PDB entry 8TID | electron microscopy, 3.60 A resolution | chains P and Q of the 30 polymer chains in the assembly

Chain P:
Molecule: DUF4201 domain-containing protein
Organism: Tetrahymena thermophila
Reference sequence: I7M6D6 (I7M6D6_TETTS); numbering as in UniProt (aligned over 1-794)
Sequence (794 residues; row label = number of the first residue in the row):
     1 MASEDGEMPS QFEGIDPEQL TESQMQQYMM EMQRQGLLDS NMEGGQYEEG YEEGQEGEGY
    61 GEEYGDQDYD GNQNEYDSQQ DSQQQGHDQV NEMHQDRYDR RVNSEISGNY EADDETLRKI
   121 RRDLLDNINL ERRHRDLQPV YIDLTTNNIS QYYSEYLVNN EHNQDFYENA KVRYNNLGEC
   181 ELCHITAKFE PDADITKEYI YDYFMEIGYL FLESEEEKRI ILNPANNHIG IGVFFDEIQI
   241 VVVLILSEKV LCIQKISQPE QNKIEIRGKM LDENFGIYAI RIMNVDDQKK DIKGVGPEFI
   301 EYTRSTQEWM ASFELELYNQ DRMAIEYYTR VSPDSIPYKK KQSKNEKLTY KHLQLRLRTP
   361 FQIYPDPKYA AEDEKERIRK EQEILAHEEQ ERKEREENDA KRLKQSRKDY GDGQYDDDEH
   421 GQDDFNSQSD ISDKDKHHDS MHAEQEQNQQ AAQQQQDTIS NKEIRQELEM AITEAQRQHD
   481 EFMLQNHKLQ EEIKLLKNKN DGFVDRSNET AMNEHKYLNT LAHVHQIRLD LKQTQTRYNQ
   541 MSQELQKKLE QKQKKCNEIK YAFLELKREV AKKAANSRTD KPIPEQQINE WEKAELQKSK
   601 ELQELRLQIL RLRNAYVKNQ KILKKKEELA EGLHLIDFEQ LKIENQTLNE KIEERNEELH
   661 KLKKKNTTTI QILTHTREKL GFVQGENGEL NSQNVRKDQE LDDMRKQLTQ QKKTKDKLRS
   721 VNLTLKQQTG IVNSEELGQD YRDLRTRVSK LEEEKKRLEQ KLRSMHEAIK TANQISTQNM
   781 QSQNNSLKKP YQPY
Unresolved in the structure: 1-103, 409-441, 730-739, 778-794

Chain Q:
Molecule: Calmodulin 7-2
Organism: Tetrahymena thermophila
Reference sequence: I7MDA9 (I7MDA9_TETTS); residue numbers follow UniProt; this construct covers 1-202
Sequence (202 residues; numbered 1 to 202; the number before each row is that of its first residue):
     1 MDNTGKLEKQ LVTLNDGLPK KPAKEIIEEL KHHLYQDFQK FFSEEKKQQY QNNFALFDRD
    61 NDKYINLSEL KELLTSVNIT FPDDELEELY NEFCLTSPEA DGINEDAVFI IVSKKIRDND
   121 KDEQLTQAFK LVEKAVNDEL AKTPNETKEQ EGYIRVEQFK ELLMTLGNRW SEEQANEFLK
   181 DINPKSDERI NYLDVVKKLM KR

How chain P and chain Q interact:
Pairs across the interface (181):
  Asp-165(P) / Lys-20(Q)  hydrogen bond (side chain-backbone)
  Asp-165(P) / Lys-21(Q)  hydrogen bond (side chain-backbone)
  Glu-168(P) / Asp-16(Q)
  Glu-168(P) / Gly-17(Q)
  Glu-168(P) / Pro-19(Q)
  Asn-169(P) / Lys-21(Q)  hydrogen bond
  Asn-169(P) / Glu-29(Q)  hydrogen bond
  Lys-171(P) / Asp-16(Q)  hydrogen bond (side chain-backbone)
  Arg-173(P) / His-33(Q)
  Asn-176(P) / Leu-14(Q)
  Asn-176(P) / Asp-16(Q)  hydrogen bond
  Leu-177(P) / Leu-14(Q)  hydrophobic
  Gly-178(P) / Val-12(Q)
  Gly-178(P) / Thr-13(Q)
  Gly-178(P) / Leu-14(Q)
  Gly-178(P) / Asp-16(Q)
  Glu-179(P) / Thr-13(Q)  hydrogen bond (backbone-backbone)
  Glu-179(P) / Asn-15(Q)  hydrogen bond
  Ala-225(P) / Gln-10(Q)
  Asn-227(P) / Gln-10(Q)  hydrogen bond
  Glu-248(P) / Gln-10(Q)
  Glu-248(P) / Val-12(Q)
  Lys-249(P) / Val-12(Q)
  Val-250(P) / Gln-10(Q)
  Val-250(P) / Val-12(Q)
  Ser-257(P) / Glu-161(Q)
  Ser-257(P) / Met-164(Q)
  Gln-258(P) / Glu-161(Q)  hydrogen bond (backbone-side chain)
  Gln-258(P) / Met-164(Q)
  Pro-259(P) / Glu-161(Q)
  Glu-260(P) / Glu-157(Q)
  Glu-260(P) / Glu-161(Q)
  Gln-261(P) / Glu-161(Q)
  Gln-261(P) / Leu-162(Q)  hydrogen bond (backbone-backbone)
  Asn-262(P) / Val-156(Q)
  Asn-262(P) / Glu-157(Q)
  Asn-262(P) / Gln-158(Q)  hydrogen bond (side chain-backbone)
  Asn-262(P) / Phe-159(Q)  hydrogen bond (backbone-backbone)
  Asn-262(P) / Lys-160(Q)  hydrogen bond (backbone-backbone)
  Asn-262(P) / Glu-161(Q)  hydrogen bond (backbone-backbone)
  Asn-262(P) / Leu-162(Q)
  Lys-263(P) / Glu-157(Q)  hydrogen bond (backbone-backbone)
  Lys-263(P) / Lys-160(Q)
  Lys-263(P) / Glu-161(Q)
  Ile-264(P) / Lys-160(Q)  hydrogen bond (backbone-side chain)
  Ile-264(P) / Glu-161(Q)
  Ile-264(P) / Leu-163(Q)  hydrophobic
  Ile-264(P) / Glu-172(Q)
  Ile-264(P) / Ala-175(Q)  hydrophobic
  Glu-265(P) / Glu-172(Q)  hydrogen bond (backbone-side chain)
  Ile-266(P) / Glu-172(Q)  hydrogen bond (backbone-side chain)
  Leu-271(P) / Gln-10(Q)
  Asp-272(P) / Glu-8(Q)
  Asp-272(P) / Lys-9(Q)
  Asp-272(P) / Gln-10(Q)  hydrogen bond (side chain-backbone)
  Glu-273(P) / Lys-6(Q)
  Glu-273(P) / Leu-7(Q)  hydrogen bond (side chain-backbone)
  Glu-273(P) / Glu-8(Q)
  Asn-274(P) / Leu-7(Q)  hydrogen bond (side chain-backbone)
  Asn-274(P) / Glu-8(Q)
  Asn-274(P) / Lys-9(Q)
  Phe-275(P) / Lys-9(Q)
  Phe-275(P) / Gln-10(Q)
  Phe-275(P) / Leu-11(Q)  hydrophobic
  Ile-280(P) / Glu-173(Q)
  Ile-280(P) / Asn-176(Q)  hydrogen bond (backbone-side chain)
  Arg-281(P) / Glu-173(Q)
  Ile-282(P) / Ser-171(Q)
  Ile-282(P) / Glu-173(Q)
  Ile-282(P) / Gln-174(Q)
  Met-283(P) / Gln-174(Q)  hydrogen bond (backbone-side chain)
  Asp-286(P) / Arg-117(Q)
  Asp-286(P) / Asn-168(Q)  hydrogen bond
  Ile-292(P) / Trp-170(Q)
  Ile-292(P) / Gln-174(Q)
  Lys-293(P) / Glu-173(Q)
  Lys-293(P) / Gln-174(Q)
  Lys-293(P) / Ala-175(Q)  hydrogen bond (side chain-backbone)
  Lys-293(P) / Asn-176(Q)  hydrogen bond (side chain-backbone)
  Lys-293(P) / Glu-177(Q)
  Lys-293(P) / Phe-178(Q)
  Lys-293(P) / Leu-179(Q)
  Gly-294(P) / Glu-173(Q)  hydrogen bond (backbone-backbone)
  Gly-294(P) / Asn-176(Q)
  Gly-294(P) / Glu-177(Q)  hydrogen bond (backbone-backbone)
  Val-295(P) / Asn-176(Q)
  Val-295(P) / Glu-177(Q)
  Val-295(P) / Lys-180(Q)
  Gly-296(P) / Lys-180(Q)
  Glu-298(P) / Lys-180(Q)  salt bridge
  Phe-299(P) / Lys-180(Q)
  Arg-304(P) / Leu-7(Q)
  Ala-311(P) / Lys-160(Q)  hydrogen bond (backbone-side chain)
  Ala-311(P) / Glu-172(Q)
  Ser-312(P) / Val-156(Q)
  Ser-312(P) / Glu-157(Q)  hydrogen bond
  Ser-312(P) / Lys-160(Q)
  Phe-313(P) / Val-156(Q)
  Phe-313(P) / Lys-160(Q)
  Phe-313(P) / Glu-172(Q)
  Phe-313(P) / Ala-175(Q)
  Phe-313(P) / Asn-176(Q)
  Phe-313(P) / Leu-179(Q)  hydrophobic
  Glu-314(P) / Ile-154(Q)
  Glu-314(P) / Arg-155(Q)
  Glu-314(P) / Val-156(Q)  hydrogen bond (side chain-backbone)
  Glu-314(P) / Phe-159(Q)
  Glu-314(P) / Ala-175(Q)
  Glu-314(P) / Leu-179(Q)
  Glu-314(P) / Glu-188(Q)
  Glu-314(P) / Ile-190(Q)
  Leu-315(P) / Phe-159(Q)  hydrogen bond (backbone-backbone)
  Leu-315(P) / Lys-160(Q)
  Leu-315(P) / Leu-163(Q)
  Leu-315(P) / Trp-170(Q)  hydrophobic
  Leu-315(P) / Gln-174(Q)
  Leu-315(P) / Ala-175(Q)  hydrophobic
  Glu-316(P) / Val-132(Q)
  Glu-316(P) / Ile-154(Q)
  Glu-316(P) / Gln-158(Q)
  Glu-316(P) / Phe-159(Q)  hydrogen bond (backbone-backbone)
  Glu-316(P) / Leu-162(Q)
  Glu-316(P) / Leu-163(Q)
  Glu-316(P) / Tyr-192(Q)
  Leu-317(P) / Ala-128(Q)
  Leu-317(P) / Leu-162(Q)  hydrogen bond (backbone-backbone)
  Leu-317(P) / Thr-165(Q)
  Tyr-318(P) / Leu-125(Q)  hydrophobic
  Tyr-318(P) / Phe-129(Q)  hydrophobic
  Tyr-318(P) / Leu-162(Q)
  Tyr-318(P) / Leu-163(Q)
  Tyr-318(P) / Leu-166(Q)
  Tyr-318(P) / Trp-170(Q)
  Tyr-318(P) / Val-195(Q)
  Tyr-318(P) / Leu-199(Q)  hydrophobic
  Asn-319(P) / Leu-166(Q)  hydrogen bond (backbone-backbone)
  Asn-319(P) / Gly-167(Q)
  Asn-319(P) / Asn-168(Q)  hydrogen bond (side chain-backbone)
  Asn-319(P) / Arg-169(Q)  hydrogen bond (backbone-backbone)
  Asn-319(P) / Trp-170(Q)  hydrogen bond (backbone-backbone)
  Gln-320(P) / Leu-162(Q)  hydrogen bond (side chain-backbone)
  Gln-320(P) / Leu-163(Q)
  Gln-320(P) / Met-164(Q)
  Gln-320(P) / Thr-165(Q)  hydrogen bond (side chain-backbone)
  Gln-320(P) / Leu-166(Q)  hydrogen bond (backbone-backbone)
  Gln-320(P) / Gly-167(Q)
  Gln-320(P) / Asn-168(Q)
  Gln-320(P) / Arg-169(Q)
  Gln-320(P) / Trp-170(Q)
  Asp-321(P) / Thr-165(Q)
  Asp-321(P) / Leu-166(Q)
  Asp-321(P) / Gly-167(Q)  hydrogen bond (side chain-backbone)
  Asp-321(P) / Asn-168(Q)
  Asp-321(P) / Arg-169(Q)
  Arg-322(P) / Asn-168(Q)  hydrogen bond (backbone-side chain)
  Arg-322(P) / Arg-169(Q)
  Met-323(P) / Asn-168(Q)
  Met-323(P) / Arg-169(Q)
  Met-323(P) / Trp-170(Q)
  Met-323(P) / Gln-174(Q)
  Ala-324(P) / Ser-171(Q)
  Ala-324(P) / Gln-174(Q)
  Ile-325(P) / Ser-171(Q)
  Ile-325(P) / Glu-173(Q)
  Glu-326(P) / Glu-173(Q)  hydrogen bond (backbone-side chain)
  Tyr-327(P) / Glu-173(Q)  hydrogen bond (backbone-side chain)
  Val-331(P) / Lys-9(Q)
  Gln-342(P) / Lys-180(Q)
  Leu-348(P) / Lys-180(Q)
  Tyr-350(P) / Glu-177(Q)  hydrogen bond
  Arg-356(P) / Gln-10(Q)
  Arg-356(P) / Leu-11(Q)
  Arg-356(P) / Val-12(Q)
  Phe-361(P) / Leu-163(Q)
  Phe-361(P) / Met-164(Q)  hydrophobic
  Phe-361(P) / Arg-169(Q)  hydrogen bond (backbone-side chain)
  Phe-361(P) / Ser-171(Q)
  Phe-361(P) / Glu-172(Q)
  Gln-362(P) / Arg-169(Q)
  Ile-363(P) / Met-164(Q)  hydrophobic
  Ile-363(P) / Arg-169(Q)
Interface residues without a listed pair, chain P (78 interface residues in all): Gln-164, Val-172, Cys-180, Pro-224, Ala-279, Asn-284, Lys-290, Asp-291, Tyr-328, Leu-357, Asp-366
Interface residues without a listed pair, chain Q (60 interface residues in all): Asp-37, Lys-121, Leu-131, Arg-189, Val-196, Arg-202

In short:
78 residues of chain P and 60 residues of chain Q are in contact; the contacts include 48 hydrogen bonds and 1
salt bridge. Polar pairs include Glu-298(P)/Lys-180(Q), Asp-165(P)/Lys-20(Q) and Asp-165(P)/Lys-21(Q).
Here chain P is DUF4201 domain-containing protein and chain Q is Calmodulin 7-2, both from Tetrahymena
thermophila. Entry 8TID (Combined linker domain of N-DRC and associated proteins Tetrahymena) was determined
by electron microscopy (same publication as 8TEK and 8TH8).
